9GCD - chain AAA; structure by X-ray diffraction, 1.80 A resolution.

== Chain AAA ==
Molecule: Chymase
From: Homo sapiens
Notes: EC 3.4.21.39
UniProt: P23946 (CMA1_HUMAN); the construct lacks a stretch of the UniProt sequence and is renumbered around it, so the offset changes along the chain: 16-36 = UniProt 22-42; 37-61 = UniProt 46-70; 63-75 = UniProt 71-83; 77-79 = UniProt 84-86; 7 more segments
Sequence (226 residues; numbered 16 to 245 plus 7 insertion-coded residues; 11 numbers in that range are skipped by the numbering (no residue carries them; nothing is unmodelled there); the number before each row is that of its first residue; a row labelled like 36A-36C holds insertion residues (36A, then the next letters in order)):
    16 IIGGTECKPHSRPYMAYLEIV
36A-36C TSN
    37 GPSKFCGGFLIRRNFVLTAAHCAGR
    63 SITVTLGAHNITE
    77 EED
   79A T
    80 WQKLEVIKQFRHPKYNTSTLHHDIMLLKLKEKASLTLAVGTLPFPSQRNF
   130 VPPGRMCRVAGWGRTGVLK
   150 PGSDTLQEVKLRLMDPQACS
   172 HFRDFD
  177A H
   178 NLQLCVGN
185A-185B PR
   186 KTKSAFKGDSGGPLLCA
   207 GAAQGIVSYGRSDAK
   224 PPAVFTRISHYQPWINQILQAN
Disordered / not traced: 122-132
Cystine bridges: Cys-42/Cys-58, Cys-136/Cys-201, Cys-168/Cys-182
Covalent attachments: N-acetylglucosamine (NAG) linked to Asn-72, Asn-95
Construct notes: engineered mutation Arg-127 (Phe135 in P23946), Ala-208 (Val212 in P23946), Gln-235 (Arg237 in P23946)
Metal / ion sites: Zn2+: His-25, Glu-78, Glu-84, Lys-109
Residues lining bound ligands: A1IJ2 (1-(3-methyl-2-oxidanylidene-1,3-benzoxazol-6-yl)-2,4-bis(oxidanylidene)-3-[(1R)-4-(trifluoromethyl)-2,3-dihydro-1H-inden-1-yl]pyrimidine-5-carboxylic acid): Ser-97, Thr-98, Leu-99, Phe-173, Ser-189, Ala-190, Phe-191, Lys-192, Asp-194, Ser-195, Val-213, Ser-214, Tyr-215, Gly-216, Arg-217, Ser-218, Ala-226

== In short ==
Ligands of chain AAA: compound A1IJ2. Covalently linked N-acetylglucosamine: at Asn-72 and Asn-95. His-25,
Glu-78, Glu-84 and Lys-109 coordinate Zn2+.
Chain AAA is Chymase (Homo sapiens); the structure, CRYSTAL STRUCTURE OF HUMAN CHYMASE IN COMPLEX WITH
Fulacimstat (COMPOUND86), was determined by X-ray diffraction (same publication as 9GBH, 9GC1, 9GC9 and 9GCC).
